9E96 - chains E and R of the 16 polymer chains in the assembly; structure by electron microscopy, 4.05 A resolution (low resolution: residue-level contacts below are approximate; hydrogen-bond / salt-bridge calls are withheld).

# Chain E (and R)
Molecule: Capsid protein
Source organism: Western equine encephalitis virus
Notes: EC 3.4.21.90; chain R of this document is another copy of the same molecule, construct and numbering; everything in this record applies to it too
Reference sequence: P13897 (POLS_WEEV); residue numbers follow UniProt; this construct covers 107-259
Amino-acid sequence (153 residues; numbered 107 to 259; the number before each row is that of its first residue):
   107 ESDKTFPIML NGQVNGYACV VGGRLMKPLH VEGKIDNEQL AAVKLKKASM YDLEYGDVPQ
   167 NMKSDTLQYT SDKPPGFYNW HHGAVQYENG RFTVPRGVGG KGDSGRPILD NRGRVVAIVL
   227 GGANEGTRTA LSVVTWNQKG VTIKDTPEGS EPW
UniProt features mapped onto this chain:
  - region (Interaction with spike glycoprotein E2): Lys152 to Tyr157, Gln244 to Thr248
  - active site (Charge relay system): His136, Asp158, Ser210
  - site: Tyr184 (Involved in dimerization of the capsid protein), Asn217 (Involved in dimerization of the capsid protein), Trp259 (Cleavage)
  - modified residue: Ser108 (Phosphoserine), Thr111 (Phosphothreonine)

# Interface between chain E and chain R
Residue-residue contacts (9; chain E residue first):
  Gln166(E) - Asn230(R)
  Gln166(E) - Glu231(R)
  Asn167(E) - Glu231(R)
  Asn167(E) - Thr233(R)
  Lys169(E) - Glu231(R)
  Ser170(E) - Glu231(R)
  Ser170(E) - Thr233(R)
  Asp171(E) - Thr233(R)
  Gln174(E) - Asn195(R)
Also at the interface, not in a pair above, chain R (5 interface residues in all): Arg234

# Overview
Chain E and chain R form an interface of 6 and 5 residues respectively. UniProt lists 3 active-site residues
on chain E.
Chain E and chain R are both Capsid protein (Western equine encephalitis virus); the structure, WEEV CBA87 VLP
in complex with human PCDH10-EC1, was determined by electron microscopy, deposited together with 9EAU.
